Entry 5KS9 (X-ray diffraction, 2.55 A resolution); this record covers chains B and G of the 5 polymer chains in the assembly.

# Chain B
Name: HLA class II histocompatibility antigen, DQ beta 1 chain
From: Triticum aestivum
UniProtKB: U3PYM0 (U3PYM0_HUMAN); residues 1-192 here correspond to UniProt positions 33-224 (UniProt number = residue number + 32)
Amino-acid sequence (230 residues; row label = number of the first residue in the row; numbers below 1 keep their minus sign (Pro-29 is residue -29)):
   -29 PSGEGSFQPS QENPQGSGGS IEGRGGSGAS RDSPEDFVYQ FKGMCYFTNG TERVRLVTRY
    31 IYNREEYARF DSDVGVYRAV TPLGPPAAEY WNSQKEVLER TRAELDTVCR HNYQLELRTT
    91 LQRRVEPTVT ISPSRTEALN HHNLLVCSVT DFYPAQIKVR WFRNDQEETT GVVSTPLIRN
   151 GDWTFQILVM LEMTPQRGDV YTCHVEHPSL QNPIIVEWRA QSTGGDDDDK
Unresolved in the structure: -29 to 1, 104-113, 193-200
Disulfide bonds: Cys15-Cys79
Covalently attached groups: N-acetylglucosamine (NAG) linked to Asn19
Sequence notes: linker (-13 to 0); expression tag (193-200)

# Chain G
Name: Bel502 TCR alpha TRAV20*01
From: Homo sapiens
Amino-acid sequence (207 residues; each row starts with the number of its first residue; note: 10 numbers in that range are skipped by the numbering (no residue carries them; nothing is unmodelled there)):
     6 MEDQVTQSPE ALRLQEGESS SLNCSYTVSG LRGLFWYRQD PGKGPEFLFT LYSA
    63 GEEKEK
    74 ERLKATLTK
    85 KESFLHITAP KPEDSATYLC AVALNNNAGN MLTFGGGTRL MVKPHIQNPD PAVYQLRDSK
   145 SSDKSVCLFT DFDSQTNVSQ SKDSDVYITD KCVLDMRSMD FKSNSAVAWS NKSDFACANA
   205 FNNSIIPEDT FFPSPESS
Unresolved in the structure: 6-8, 211-222
Disulfide bonds: Cys29-Cys104, Cys151-Cys201
Metal / ion sites: Ca2+: Gln164, Asp174

# How chain B and chain G interact
Pairs across the interface - 10 pairs, chain B then chain G:
  Glu66(B) with Tyr57(G), hydrogen bond
  Glu69(B) with Tyr57(G); Lys66(G), salt bridge
  Arg70(B) with Tyr57(G)
  Ala73(B) with Tyr57(G), hydrophobic
  Asp76(B) with Ser58(G), hydrogen bond
  Thr77(B) with Leu36(G); Tyr57(G)
  His81(B) with Gly35(G); Asn109(G)
Other interface residues (no listed pair), chain G (7 interface residues in all): Ser34

# Overview
The chain B/chain G interface involves 7 residues from each chain, with 2 hydrogen bonds and 1 salt bridge.
Polar pairs include Glu69(B)-Lys66(G), Glu66(B)-Tyr57(G) and Asp76(B)-Ser58(G). N-acetylglucosamine is
covalently linked to Asn19(B). The Ca2+ site is built by Gln164(G) and Asp174(G).
Here chain B is HLA class II histocompatibility antigen, DQ beta 1 chain (Triticum aestivum) and chain G is
Bel502 TCR alpha TRAV20*01 (Homo sapiens). Entry 5KS9 (Bel502-DQ8-glia-alpha1 complex) was determined by X-ray
diffraction together with 5KSA and 5KSB from the same study.
